Entry 5O8Q (X-ray diffraction, 2.22 A resolution); this record covers chains A and D of the 4 polymer chains in the assembly.

# Chain A (and D)
Molecule: Alcohol dehydrogenase
From: Rhodococcus sp. M8
Notes: chain D of this document is another copy of the same molecule, construct and numbering; everything in this record applies to it too
UniProt: A0A1Q8I6M1 (A0A1Q8I6M1_9NOCA); numbering as in UniProt (aligned over 1-345)
Chain sequence (352 residues; row label = number of the first residue in the row):
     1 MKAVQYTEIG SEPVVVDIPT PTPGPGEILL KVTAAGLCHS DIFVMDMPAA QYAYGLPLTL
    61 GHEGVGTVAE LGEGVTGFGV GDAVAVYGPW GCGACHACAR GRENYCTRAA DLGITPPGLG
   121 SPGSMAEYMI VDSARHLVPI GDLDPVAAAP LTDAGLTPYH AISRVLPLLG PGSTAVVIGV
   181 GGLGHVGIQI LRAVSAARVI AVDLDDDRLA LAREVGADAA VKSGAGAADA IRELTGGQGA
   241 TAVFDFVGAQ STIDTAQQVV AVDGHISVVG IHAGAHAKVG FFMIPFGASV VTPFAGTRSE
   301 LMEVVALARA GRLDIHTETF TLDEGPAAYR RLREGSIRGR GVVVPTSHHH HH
Not modelled in the structure: 346-352
Differences from the reference sequence: engineered mutation F294 (Tyr in A0A1Q8I6M1), A295 (Trp in A0A1Q8I6M1); expression tag (346-352)
Metal / ion sites: Zn2+ site 1: C38, D153; Zn2+ site 2: C92, C95, C98, C106
Ligand contacts: NAD (nicotinamide-adenine-dinucleotide): C38, H39, D153, T157, I178, G179, V180, G181, G182, L183, G184, D203, L204, D205, R208, S223, F246, V247, S251, T252, V269, G270, I271, P293, F294, A295, L332, G339, R340
Reported in the primary citation:
  - Zn2+ coordination: C38, H62, C92, C95, C98, C106, D153
  - conformationally variable residues (side-chain flip): H62
  - mutagenesis - W295A: decreased catalytic activity
  - mutagenesis - Y294F: unchanged catalytic activity
  - mutagenesis - Y54W: increased catalytic activity

# Interface between chain A and chain D
Residue-residue contacts (18; chain A residue first):
  Y159(A) with P171(D)
  P171(A) with Y159(D); E303(D); A306(D); L307(D), hydrophobic
  G172(A) with A306(D)
  A193(A) with S195(D); A196(D), hydrogen bond (backbone-backbone)
  V194(A) with V194(D)
  S195(A) with A193(D)
  A196(A) with A193(D), hydrogen bond (backbone-backbone); L307(D), hydrophobic
  E303(A) with P171(D)
  A306(A) with P171(D); G172(D)
  L307(A) with P171(D), hydrophobic; A196(D), hydrophobic
  R312(A) with A196(D)
Other interface residues (no listed pair), chain A (12 interface residues in all): R192
Other interface residues (no listed pair), chain D (12 interface residues in all): R192, R312

# Overview
The chain A/chain D interface involves 12 residues from each chain, with 2 hydrogen bonds. Its one hydrogen
bond, A193(A)-A196(D), is backbone to backbone. Ligands of chain A: NAD. The paper reports that W295A of chain
A reduces catalytic activity; Zn2+ coordination by C38(A), H62(A) and C92(A) among others; 3 substitutions
were tested in all.
Both chains are Alcohol dehydrogenase (Rhodococcus sp. M8). Entry 5O8Q (Crystal structure of R. ruber ADH-A,
mutant Y294F, W295A) was determined by X-ray diffraction (same publication as 5O8H, 5O9D and 5O9F).
